PDB entry 7XQT | X-ray diffraction, 2.80 A resolution | chains A and B of the 3 polymer chains in the assembly

Chain A:
Protein: MHC class I antigen alpha chain
Source organism: Felis catus
Reference sequence: C6ZK69 (C6ZK69_FELCA); residues 1-274 here correspond to UniProt positions 25-298 (UniProt number = residue number + 24)
Chain sequence (274 residues; numbered 1 to 274; the number before each row is that of its first residue):
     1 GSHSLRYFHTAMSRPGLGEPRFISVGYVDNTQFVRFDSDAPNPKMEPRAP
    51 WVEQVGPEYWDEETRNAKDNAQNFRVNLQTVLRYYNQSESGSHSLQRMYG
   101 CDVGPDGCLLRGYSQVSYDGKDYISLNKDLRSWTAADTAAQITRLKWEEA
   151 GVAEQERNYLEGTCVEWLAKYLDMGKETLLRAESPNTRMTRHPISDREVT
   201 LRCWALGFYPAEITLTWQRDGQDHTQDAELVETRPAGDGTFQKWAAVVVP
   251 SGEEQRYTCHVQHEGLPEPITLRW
Disulfide bonds: Cys-101/Cys-164, Cys-203/Cys-259

Chain B:
Protein: Beta-2-microglobulin
Source organism: Felis catus
Reference sequence: Q5MGS7 (B2MG_FELCA); residues 1-98 here correspond to UniProt positions 21-118 (UniProt number = residue number + 20)
Chain sequence (99 residues; row label = number of the first residue in the row; numbering starts at 0):
     0 MVQHSPKVQVYSRHPAENGKPNFLNCYVSGFHPPQIDITLMKNGKKMEAE
    50 QTDLSFNRDWTFYLLVHTEFTPTVEDEYSCQVNHTTLSEPKVVKWDRDM
Disulfide bonds: Cys-25/Cys-79
Sequence notes: initiating methionine (0)

Interface between chain A and chain B:
Residue-residue contacts (57; chain A residue first):
  Phe-8(A) / Phe-55(B)
  His-9(A) / Phe-55(B)
  Thr-10(A) / Leu-53(B)
  Thr-10(A) / Phe-55(B)
  Thr-10(A) / Phe-61(B)
  Met-12(A) / Pro-33(B)  hydrophobic
  Met-12(A) / Gln-34(B)
  Met-12(A) / Leu-53(B)  hydrophobic
  Ile-23(A) / Leu-53(B)
  Val-25(A) / Asp-52(B)
  Val-25(A) / Leu-53(B)
  Tyr-27(A) / Ser-54(B)
  Tyr-27(A) / Tyr-62(B)  hydrogen bond
  Gln-32(A) / Asp-52(B)  hydrogen bond
  Arg-35(A) / Asp-52(B)  salt bridge
  Arg-48(A) / Asp-52(B)  salt bridge
  Ser-92(A) / Met-0(B)
  Ser-92(A) / Gln-34(B)  hydrogen bond
  Ser-94(A) / His-31(B)
  Gln-96(A) / His-31(B)  hydrogen bond
  Gln-96(A) / Phe-55(B)
  Gln-96(A) / Trp-59(B)  hydrogen bond (side chain-backbone)
  Gln-96(A) / Phe-61(B)
  Arg-97(A) / Phe-55(B)
  Gln-115(A) / Trp-59(B)
  Val-116(A) / Trp-59(B)
  Ser-117(A) / Trp-59(B)
  Asp-119(A) / Met-0(B)
  Asp-119(A) / Val-1(B)
  Asp-119(A) / His-31(B)
  Gly-120(A) / His-31(B)
  Gly-120(A) / Trp-59(B)
  Lys-121(A) / Val-1(B)
  Asp-122(A) / Trp-59(B)  hydrogen bond
  Arg-188(A) / Pro-14(B)
  His-192(A) / Asp-97(B)  salt bridge
  Arg-202(A) / Asp-97(B)  hydrogen bond (side chain-backbone)
  Arg-202(A) / Met-98(B)
  Trp-204(A) / Asp-97(B)
  Trp-204(A) / Met-98(B)
  Val-231(A) / Gln-8(B)
  Glu-232(A) / Gln-8(B)
  Glu-232(A) / Tyr-26(B)  hydrogen bond
  Glu-232(A) / Ser-28(B)  hydrogen bond
  Arg-234(A) / Gln-8(B)
  Arg-234(A) / Tyr-10(B)
  Arg-234(A) / Met-98(B)  hydrogen bond (side chain-backbone)
  Pro-235(A) / Tyr-10(B)  hydrogen bond (backbone-side chain)
  Pro-235(A) / Asn-24(B)
  Pro-235(A) / Tyr-26(B)
  Ala-236(A) / Arg-12(B)  hydrogen bond (backbone-side chain)
  Ala-236(A) / Asn-24(B)  hydrogen bond (backbone-side chain)
  Gly-237(A) / Arg-12(B)  hydrogen bond (backbone-side chain)
  Asp-238(A) / Arg-12(B)
  Gln-242(A) / Tyr-10(B)
  Gln-242(A) / Arg-12(B)  hydrogen bond (side chain-backbone)
  Trp-244(A) / Met-98(B)
Also at the interface, not in a pair above, chain A (40 interface residues in all): Arg-6, Ser-13, His-93, Met-98, Tyr-113, Thr-233
Also at the interface, not in a pair above, chain B (26 interface residues in all): Ser-11, Asn-56, Arg-57, Asp-58, Leu-64

Overview:
40 residues of chain A face 26 of chain B across their interface, with 15 hydrogen bonds and 3 salt bridges.
Polar contacts include Arg-35(A)/Asp-52(B), Arg-48(A)/Asp-52(B) and His-192(A)/Asp-97(B).
Here chain A is MHC class I antigen alpha chain and chain B is Beta-2-microglobulin, both from Felis catus.
Entry 7XQT (The structure of FLA-K*00701/KP-FECV-11) was determined by X-ray diffraction.
